2HDH - chains A and B; structure by X-ray diffraction, 2.20 A resolution.

== Chain A (and B) ==
Protein: L-3-hydroxyacyl CoA dehydrogenase
Organism: Homo sapiens
Notes: EC 1.1.1.35; chain B of this document is another copy of the same molecule, construct and numbering; everything in this record applies to it too
Reference sequence: Q16836 (HCDH_HUMAN); residues 12-302 here correspond to UniProt positions 24-314 (UniProt number = residue number + 12)
Chain sequence (293 residues; numbered 12 to 304; the number before each row is that of its first residue):
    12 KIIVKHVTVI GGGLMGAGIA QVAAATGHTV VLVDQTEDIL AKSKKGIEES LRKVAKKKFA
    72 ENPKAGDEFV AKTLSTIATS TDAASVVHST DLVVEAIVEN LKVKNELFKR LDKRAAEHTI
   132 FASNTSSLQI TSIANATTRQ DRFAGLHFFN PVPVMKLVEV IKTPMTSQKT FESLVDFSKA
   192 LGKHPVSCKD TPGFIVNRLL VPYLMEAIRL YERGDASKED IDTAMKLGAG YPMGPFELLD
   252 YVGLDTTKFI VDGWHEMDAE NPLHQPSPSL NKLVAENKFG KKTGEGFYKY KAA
Sequence notes: conflict Ala-82 (Glu84 in Q16836), Arg-125 (Phe137 in Q16836), Gln-140 (His152 in Q16836)
Modified positions: Mse-26, Mse-166, Mse-176, Mse-216, Mse-236, Mse-244, Mse-268 (selenomethionine; parent Met)
Curated features (UniProtKB/Swiss-Prot):
  - binding site (NAD(+)): Gly-22 to Gly-27, Asp-45, Glu-110, Lys-115, Ser-137, Asn-161, Lys-293
  - binding site (CoA): Ser-61, Lys-68, Ser-137
  - site: His-158 (Important for catalytic activity)
  - modified residue: Lys-68 (N6-succinyllysine), Lys-69 (N6-acetyllysine), Lys-75 (N6-acetyllysine), Lys-113 (N6-acetyllysine), Lys-115 (N6-(2-hydroxyisobutyryl)lysine), Lys-124 (N6-acetyllysine), Lys-167 (N6-acetyllysine), Lys-173 (N6-acetyllysine), Lys-180 (N6-acetyllysine), Lys-190 (N6-acetyllysine), Lys-194 (N6-succinyllysine), Lys-200 (N6-acetyllysine), Lys-229 (N6-acetyllysine), Lys-300 (N6-acetyllysine)
Ligand contacts: NAD (nicotinamide-adenine-dinucleotide): Ile-21, Gly-22, Gly-23, Gly-24, Leu-25, Mse-26, Gly-27, Asp-45, Gln-46, Ile-50, Glu-106, Ala-107, Ile-108, Val-109, Glu-110, Val-114, Lys-115, Asn-135, Thr-136, Ser-137, His-158, Phe-159, Asn-161, Thr-257

== Chain A / chain B interface ==
Residue-residue contacts (62; chain A residue first):
  Mse-166(A) with Leu-238(B); Gly-239(B)
  Leu-168(A) with Ala-235(B); Leu-238(B), hydrophobic; Gly-239(B)
  His-195(A) with Thr-234(B); Leu-238(B)
  Val-197(A) with Asp-231(B); Thr-234(B)
  Ser-198(A) with Ala-227(B); Asp-231(B), hydrogen bond (backbone-side chain)
  Cys-199(A) with Asp-226(B)
  Lys-200(A) with Gly-225(B); Asp-226(B), hydrogen bond (backbone-backbone)
  Thr-202(A) with Asp-226(B)
  Ile-206(A) with Ala-227(B), hydrophobic; Ala-235(B), hydrophobic
  Val-207(A) with Ala-235(B)
  Arg-209(A) with Glu-217(B), salt bridge; Arg-224(B)
  Leu-210(A) with Tyr-214(B); Glu-217(B); Ala-218(B); Ile-232(B), hydrophobic
  Leu-211(A) with Tyr-242(B)
  Tyr-214(A) with Leu-210(B); Tyr-242(B)
  Glu-217(A) with Arg-209(B), salt bridge; Leu-210(B); Leu-274(B)
  Ala-218(A) with Leu-210(B)
  Arg-224(A) with Arg-209(B)
  Gly-225(A) with Lys-200(B)
  Asp-226(A) with Cys-199(B); Lys-200(B), hydrogen bond (backbone-backbone); Thr-202(B)
  Ala-227(A) with Ser-198(B); Ile-206(B), hydrophobic
  Asp-231(A) with Val-197(B); Ser-198(B), hydrogen bond (side chain-backbone)
  Ile-232(A) with Leu-210(B), hydrophobic
  Thr-234(A) with His-195(B); Val-197(B)
  Ala-235(A) with Leu-168(B); Ile-206(B), hydrophobic; Val-207(B)
  Mse-236(A) with Val-207(B)
  Leu-238(A) with Mse-166(B); Leu-168(B), hydrophobic; His-195(B)
  Gly-239(A) with Mse-166(B); Leu-168(B)
  Ala-240(A) with Pro-243(B)
  Gly-241(A) with Pro-243(B)
  Tyr-242(A) with Leu-211(B); Tyr-214(B); Tyr-242(B)
  Pro-243(A) with Ala-240(B); Gly-241(B)
  Pro-273(A) with Pro-273(B), hydrophobic
  Leu-274(A) with Glu-217(B); Leu-274(B), hydrophobic
Other interface residues (no listed pair), chain A (36 interface residues in all): Lys-167, Phe-205, Leu-221
Other interface residues (no listed pair), chain B (35 interface residues in all): Phe-205, Leu-221, Mse-236

== Summary ==
36 residues of chain A and 35 residues of chain B are in contact, with 4 hydrogen bonds and 2 salt bridges.
Polar pairs include Arg-209(A)/Glu-217(B), Ser-198(A)/Asp-231(B) and Lys-200(A)/Asp-226(B). Bound to chain A:
NAD.
Both chains are L-3-hydroxyacyl CoA dehydrogenase (Homo sapiens). Entry 2HDH (Biochemical characterization and
structure determination of human heart short chain L-3-hydroxyacyl CoA dehydrogenase provide insight into ...)
was determined by X-ray diffraction together with 3HAD from the same study.
